8CBG - chains B and D of the 4 polymer chains in the assembly; structure by X-ray diffraction, 3.00 A resolution.

[Chain B]
Protein: Listeriolysin regulatory protein
From: Listeria monocytogenes
UniProt: P22262 (PRFA_LISMO); residues 1-237 here = UniProt positions 1-237
Amino-acid sequence (239 residues; row label = number of the first residue in the row; numbers below 1 keep their minus sign (Gly-1 is residue -1)):
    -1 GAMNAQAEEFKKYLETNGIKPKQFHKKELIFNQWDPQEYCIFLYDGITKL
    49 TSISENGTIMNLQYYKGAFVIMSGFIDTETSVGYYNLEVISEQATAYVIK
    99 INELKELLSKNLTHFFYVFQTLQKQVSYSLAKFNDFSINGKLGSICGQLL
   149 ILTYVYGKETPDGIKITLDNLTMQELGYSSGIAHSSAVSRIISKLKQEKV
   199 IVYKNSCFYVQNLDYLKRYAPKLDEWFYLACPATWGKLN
Unresolved in the structure: -1 to 1, 174-182
Differences from the reference sequence: expression tag (-1 to 0)
Reported in the primary citation:
  - binding site for peptide ARG-GLY-LEU-LEU: Ile45, Gln61 to Lys64, Phe67, Tyr126, Gln146, Ile149, Trp224
  - binding site for peptide ARG-GLY-LEU-LEU (chain D): Gln61, Tyr62, Lys64, Lys130, Ser142, Leu150, Tyr154

[Chain D]
Protein: peptide ARG-GLY-LEU-LEU
Amino-acid sequence (4 residues; numbered 1 to 4; the number before each row is that of its first residue):
     1 RGLL

[Chain B / chain D interface]
Pairs across the interface (17; chain B residue first):
  Leu60(B) with Arg1(D)
  Gln61(B) with Gly2(D); Leu4(D)
  Tyr62(B) with Gly2(D), hydrogen bond (backbone-backbone); Leu3(D); Leu4(D), hydrogen bond (backbone-backbone)
  Gln123(B) with Leu4(D)
  Tyr126(B) with Gly2(D); Leu3(D); Leu4(D), hydrophobic
  Lys130(B) with Arg1(D)
  Ser142(B) with Arg1(D), hydrogen bond
  Gln146(B) with Gly2(D)
  Ile149(B) with Leu3(D)
  Leu150(B) with Leu3(D), hydrophobic
  Tyr154(B) with Leu3(D)
  Trp224(B) with Leu4(D), hydrophobic
Also at the interface, not in a pair above, chain B (17 interface residues in all): Ile45, Asn59, Tyr63, Lys64, Phe67
Interface features reported in the paper:
  - pairs named by the authors: Arg1(D)-Ser142(B)

[In short]
17 residues of chain B and 4 residues of chain D are in contact, with 3 hydrogen bonds. Polar pairs include
Ser142(B)-Arg1(D), Tyr62(B)-Gly2(D) and Tyr62(B)-Leu4(D). The authors report a contact between Arg1(D) and
Ser142(B). The paper reports a binding site for peptide ARG-GLY-LEU-LEU at Ile45(B), Gln61(B) and Phe67(B)
among others; a binding site for peptide ARG-GLY-LEU-LEU (chain D) at Gln61(B), Tyr62(B) and Lys64(B) among
others.
Here chain B is Listeriolysin regulatory protein (Listeria monocytogenes) and chain D is peptide
ARG-GLY-LEU-LEU. Entry 8CBG (The Transcriptional Regulator PrfA from Listeria Monocytogenes in complex with
tetrapeptide Arg-Gly-Leu-Leu) was determined by X-ray diffraction, deposited together with 8CB7.
